Entry 6XN3 (electron microscopy, 3.00 A resolution); this record covers chains J and T of the 12 polymer chains in the assembly.

[Chain J]
Molecule: CRISPR-associated protein Csm5
From: Lactococcus lactis subsp. lactis
UniProt: L0CG31 (L0CG31_LACLL); numbering as in UniProt (aligned over 1-352)
Chain sequence (352 residues; numbered 1 to 352; the number before each row is that of its first residue):
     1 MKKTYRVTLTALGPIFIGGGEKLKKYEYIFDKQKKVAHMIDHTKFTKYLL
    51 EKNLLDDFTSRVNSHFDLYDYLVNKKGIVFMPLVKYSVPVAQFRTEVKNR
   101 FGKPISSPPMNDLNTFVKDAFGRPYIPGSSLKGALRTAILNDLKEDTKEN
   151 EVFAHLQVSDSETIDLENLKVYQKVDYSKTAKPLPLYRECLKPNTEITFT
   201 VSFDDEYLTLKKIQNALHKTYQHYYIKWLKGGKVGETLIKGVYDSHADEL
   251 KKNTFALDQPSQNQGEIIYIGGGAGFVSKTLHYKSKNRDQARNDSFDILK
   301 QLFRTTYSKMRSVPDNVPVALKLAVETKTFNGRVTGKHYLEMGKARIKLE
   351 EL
Not modelled in the structure: 94-109, 243-259, 319-334

[Chain T]
Molecule: target RNA
From: Lactococcus lactis subsp. lactis
Sequence (34 nucleotides; numbered 5 to 38; the number before each row is that of its first residue):
     5 AGGAGUUGAAGCUUGGUUCAAAGAACGUAUCAAG

[Interface between chain J and chain T]
Residue-residue contacts (10):
  Lys-25(J) with A5(T), hydrogen bond to the phosphate; G6(T), salt bridge to the phosphate
  Met-110(J) with A5(T), hydrogen bond to the phosphate; G6(T), phosphate contact
  Lys-148(J) with A13(T), base contact; A14(T), sugar contact
  Leu-184(J) with G6(T), base contact
  Pro-185(J) with A5(T), base contact; G6(T), base contact
  Leu-186(J) with G6(T), base contact
Also at the interface, not in a pair above, chain J (7 interface residues in all): Asn-111

[Summary]
7 residues of chain J and 4 residues of chain T are in contact, with 2 hydrogen bonds and 1 salt bridge. Among
the polar pairs are Lys-25(J)/A5(T), Met-110(J)/A5(T) and Lys-25(J)/G6(T).
Here chain J is CRISPR-associated protein Csm5 and chain T is target RNA, both from Lactococcus lactis subsp.
lactis. Entry 6XN3 (Structure of the Lactococcus lactis Csm CTR_4:3 CRISPR-Cas Complex) was determined by
electron microscopy (same publication as 6XN4, 6XN5 and 6XN7).
